PDB entry 5OQJ | electron microscopy, 4.70 A resolution (low resolution: residue-level contacts below are approximate; hydrogen-bond / salt-bridge calls are withheld) | chains A and E of the 31 polymer chains in the assembly

Chain A:
Protein: DNA-directed RNA polymerase II subunit RPB1
From: Saccharomyces cerevisiae (strain ATCC 204508 / S288c)
Notes: EC 2.7.7.6
UniProt: P04050 (RPB1_YEAST); residues 1-1733 here = UniProt positions 1-1733
Chain sequence (1733 residues; row label = number of the first residue in the row):
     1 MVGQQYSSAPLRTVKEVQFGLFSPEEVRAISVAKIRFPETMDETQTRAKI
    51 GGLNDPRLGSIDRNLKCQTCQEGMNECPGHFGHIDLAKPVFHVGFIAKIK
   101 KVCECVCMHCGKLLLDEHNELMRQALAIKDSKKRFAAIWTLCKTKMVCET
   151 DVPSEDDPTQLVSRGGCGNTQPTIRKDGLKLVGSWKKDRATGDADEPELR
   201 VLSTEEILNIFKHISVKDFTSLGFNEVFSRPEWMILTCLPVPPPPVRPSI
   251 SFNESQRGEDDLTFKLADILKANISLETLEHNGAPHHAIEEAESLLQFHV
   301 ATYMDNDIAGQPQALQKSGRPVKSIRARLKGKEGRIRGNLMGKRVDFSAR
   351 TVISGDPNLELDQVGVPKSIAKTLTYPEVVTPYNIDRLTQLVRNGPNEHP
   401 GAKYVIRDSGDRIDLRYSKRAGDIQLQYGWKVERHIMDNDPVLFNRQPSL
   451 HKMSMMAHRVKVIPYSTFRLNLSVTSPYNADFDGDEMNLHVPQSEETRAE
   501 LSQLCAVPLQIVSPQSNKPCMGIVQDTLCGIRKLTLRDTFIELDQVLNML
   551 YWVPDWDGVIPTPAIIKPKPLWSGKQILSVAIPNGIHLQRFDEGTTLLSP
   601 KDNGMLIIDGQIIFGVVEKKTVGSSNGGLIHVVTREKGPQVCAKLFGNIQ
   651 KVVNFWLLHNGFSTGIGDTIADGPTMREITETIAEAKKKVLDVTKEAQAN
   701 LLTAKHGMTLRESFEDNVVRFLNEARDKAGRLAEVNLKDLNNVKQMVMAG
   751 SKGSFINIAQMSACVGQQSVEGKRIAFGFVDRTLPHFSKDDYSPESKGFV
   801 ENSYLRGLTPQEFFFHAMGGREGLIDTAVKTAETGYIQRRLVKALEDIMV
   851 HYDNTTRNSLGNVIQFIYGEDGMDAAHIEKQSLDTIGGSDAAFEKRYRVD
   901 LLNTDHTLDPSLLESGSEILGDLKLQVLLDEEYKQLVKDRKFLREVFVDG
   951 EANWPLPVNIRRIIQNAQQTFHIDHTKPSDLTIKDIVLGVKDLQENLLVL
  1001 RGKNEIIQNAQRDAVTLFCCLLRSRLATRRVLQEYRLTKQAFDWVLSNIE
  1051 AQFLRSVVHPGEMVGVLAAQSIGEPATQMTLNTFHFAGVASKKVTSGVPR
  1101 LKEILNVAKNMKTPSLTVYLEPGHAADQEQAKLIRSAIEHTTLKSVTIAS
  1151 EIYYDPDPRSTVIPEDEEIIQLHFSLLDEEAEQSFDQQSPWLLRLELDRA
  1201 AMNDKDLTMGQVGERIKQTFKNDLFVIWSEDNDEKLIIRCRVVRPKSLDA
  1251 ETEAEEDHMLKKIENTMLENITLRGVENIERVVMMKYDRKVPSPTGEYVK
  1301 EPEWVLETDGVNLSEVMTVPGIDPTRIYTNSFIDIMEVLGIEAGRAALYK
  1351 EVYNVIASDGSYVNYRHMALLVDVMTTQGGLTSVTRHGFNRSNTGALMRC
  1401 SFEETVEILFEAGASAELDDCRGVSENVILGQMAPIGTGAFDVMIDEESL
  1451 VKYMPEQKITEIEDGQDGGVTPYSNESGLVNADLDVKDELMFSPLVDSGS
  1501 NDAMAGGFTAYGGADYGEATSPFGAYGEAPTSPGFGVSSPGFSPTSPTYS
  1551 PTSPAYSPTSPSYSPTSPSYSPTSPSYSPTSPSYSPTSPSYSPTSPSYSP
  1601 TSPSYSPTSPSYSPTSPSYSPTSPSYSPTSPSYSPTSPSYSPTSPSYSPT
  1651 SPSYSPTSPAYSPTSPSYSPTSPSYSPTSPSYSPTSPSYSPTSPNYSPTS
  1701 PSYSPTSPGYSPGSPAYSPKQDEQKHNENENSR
Disordered / not traced: 1-2, 155-163, 188-196, 1080-1092, 1176-1186, 1244-1253, 1453-1733
UniProt features mapped onto this chain:
  - region: Pro248 to Asp260 (Lid loop), Asn306 to Lys323 (Rudder loop), Pro810 to Glu822 (Bridging helix)
  - binding site (Zn(2+)): Cys67, Cys70, Cys77, His80, Cys107, Cys110, Cys148, Cys167
  - binding site (Mg(2+)): Asp481, Asp483, Asp485
  - modified residue: Thr1471 (Phosphothreonine)
  - cross-link (Glycyl lysine isopeptide (Lys-Gly)): Lys695 (interchain with G-Cter in ubiquitin), Lys1246 (interchain with G-Cter in ubiquitin), Lys1350 (interchain with G-Cter in ubiquitin)
  - natural variant: Ser1653 to Pro1659 (deletion: In strain: A364A)
  - mutagenesis: Lys1246 (K1246R: Impairs ubiquitination during transcription stress)
Metal / ion sites: Zn2+ site 1: Cys67, Cys70, Cys77, His80; Zn2+ site 2: Cys107, Cys110, Cys148, Cys167; Mg2+: Asp481, Asp485

Chain E:
Protein: DNA-directed RNA polymerases I, II, and III subunit RPABC1
From: Saccharomyces cerevisiae (strain ATCC 204508 / S288c)
UniProt: P20434 (RPAB1_YEAST); residues 1-215 here = UniProt positions 1-215
Chain sequence (215 residues; each row starts with the number of its first residue):
     1 MDQENERNISRLWRAFRTVKEMVKDRGYFITQEEVELPLEDFKAKYCDSM
    51 GRPQRKMMSFQANPTEESISKFPDMGSLWVEFCDEPSVGVKTMKTFVIHI
   101 QEKNFQTGIFVYQNNITPSAMKLVPSIPPATIETFNEAALVVNITHHELV
   151 PKHIRLSSDEKRELLKRYRLKESQLPRIQRADPVALYLGLKRGEVVKIIR
   201 KSETSGRYASYRICM
Disordered / not traced: 1-2

Chain A / chain E interface:
Contacting residue pairs (59):
  Arg857(A) - Tyr168(E)
  Arg857(A) - Leu170(E)
  Gly861(A) - Gln174(E)
  Val863(A) - Leu170(E)
  Val863(A) - Gln174(E)
  Val863(A) - Pro176(E)
  Phe866(A) - Tyr168(E)
  Phe866(A) - Tyr208(E)
  Phe866(A) - Ser210(E)
  Phe866(A) - Tyr211(E)
  Gly869(A) - Thr204(E)
  Glu870(A) - Ser202(E)
  Glu870(A) - Thr204(E)
  Glu870(A) - Ser205(E)
  Glu870(A) - Tyr208(E)
  Asp871(A) - Thr204(E)
  Phe942(A) - Gly206(E)
  Phe942(A) - Arg207(E)
  Val946(A) - Ser202(E)
  Val946(A) - Gly206(E)
  Phe947(A) - Glu203(E)
  Trp954(A) - Glu203(E)
  Asn1004(A) - Arg167(E)
  Ile1006(A) - Tyr168(E)
  Ile1006(A) - Tyr211(E)
  Asp1013(A) - Ser205(E)
  Asp1013(A) - Arg207(E)
  Met1317(A) - Val142(E)
  Thr1318(A) - Arg11(E)
  Pro1324(A) - Arg14(E)
  Pro1324(A) - Val142(E)
  Thr1325(A) - His146(E)
  Thr1325(A) - His147(E)
  Thr1325(A) - Glu148(E)
  Arg1326(A) - Glu148(E)
  Ile1327(A) - His147(E)
  Glu1337(A) - Pro183(E)
  Val1338(A) - Pro183(E)
  Leu1339(A) - His147(E)
  Leu1339(A) - Val150(E)
  Gly1340(A) - Asp182(E)
  Ile1341(A) - Asp182(E)
  Glu1342(A) - Leu149(E)
  Glu1342(A) - Pro151(E)
  Glu1342(A) - His153(E)
  Glu1342(A) - Ile198(E)
  Glu1342(A) - Arg200(E)
  Glu1342(A) - Arg212(E)
  Ala1343(A) - Leu149(E)
  Tyr1349(A) - Glu203(E)
  Tyr1365(A) - Ser202(E)
  Tyr1365(A) - Glu203(E)
  Tyr1365(A) - Thr204(E)
  Arg1366(A) - Thr204(E)
  Thr1376(A) - Arg212(E)
  Thr1377(A) - Pro176(E)
  Thr1377(A) - Arg177(E)
  Gln1378(A) - Arg177(E)
  Gly1379(A) - Arg177(E)
Interface residues without a listed pair, chain A (43 interface residues in all): Leu860, Asn862, Gln865, Ile867, Glu945, Ala1014, Thr1016, Leu1017, Ala1346
Interface residues without a listed pair, chain E (38 interface residues in all): Ala138, Val141, Ile144, Ser173, Ile178, Val184, Lys201, Ala209

Overview:
Chain A and chain E form an interface of 43 and 38 residues respectively. The Zn2+ site 1 is built by
Cys67(A), Cys70(A), Cys77(A) and His80(A). UniProt lists 8 Zn2+-binding residues, 3 Mg2+-binding residues and
one mutagenesis site on chain A.
Chain A is DNA-directed RNA polymerase II subunit RPB1 and chain E is DNA-directed RNA polymerases I, II, and
III subunit RPABC1, both from Saccharomyces cerevisiae (strain ATCC 204508 / S288c); the structure, Structure
of yeast transcription pre-initiation complex with tfiih, was determined by electron microscopy (same
publication as 5OQM).
